7NPR - chains DB and P3 of the 27 polymer chains in the assembly; structure by electron microscopy, 3.82 A resolution.

[Chain DB]
Name: ESX-5 secretion system protein EccD5
From: Mycobacterium tuberculosis (strain ATCC 25618 / H37Rv)
UniProtKB: P9WNP9 (ECCD5_MYCTU); numbering as in UniProt (aligned over 1-503)
Sequence (503 residues; numbered 1 to 503; the number before each row is that of its first residue):
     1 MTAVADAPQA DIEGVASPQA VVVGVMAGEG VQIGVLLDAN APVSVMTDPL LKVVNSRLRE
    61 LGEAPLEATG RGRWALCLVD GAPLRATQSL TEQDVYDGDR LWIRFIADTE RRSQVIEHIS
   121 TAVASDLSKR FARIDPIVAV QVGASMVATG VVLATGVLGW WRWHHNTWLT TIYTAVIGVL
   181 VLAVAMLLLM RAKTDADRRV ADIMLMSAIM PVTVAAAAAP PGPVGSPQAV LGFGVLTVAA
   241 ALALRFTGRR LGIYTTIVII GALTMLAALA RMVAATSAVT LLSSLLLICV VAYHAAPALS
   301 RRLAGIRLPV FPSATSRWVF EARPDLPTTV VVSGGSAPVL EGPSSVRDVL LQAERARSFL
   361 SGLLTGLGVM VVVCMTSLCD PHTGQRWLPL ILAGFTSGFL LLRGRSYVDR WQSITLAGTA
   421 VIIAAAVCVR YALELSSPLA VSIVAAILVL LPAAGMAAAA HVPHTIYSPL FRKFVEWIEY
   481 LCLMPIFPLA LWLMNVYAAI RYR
Not modelled in the structure: 1-18

[Chain P3]
Name: Mycosin-5
From: Mycobacterium tuberculosis (strain ATCC 25618 / H37Rv)
Notes: EC 3.4.21.-
UniProtKB: O53945 (MYCP5_MYCTU); numbering as in UniProt (aligned over 1-585)
Sequence (585 residues; each row starts with the number of its first residue):
     1 MQRFGTGSSR SWCGRAGTAT IAAVLLASGA LTGLPPAYAI SPPTIDPGAL PPDGPPGPLA
    61 PMKQNAYCTE VGVLPGTDFQ LQPKYMEMLN LNEAWQFGRG DGVKVAVIDT GVTPHPRLPR
   121 LIPGGDYVMA GGDGLSDCDA HGTLVASMIA AVPANGAVPL PSVPRRPVTI PTTETPPPPQ
   181 TVTLSPVPPQ TVTVIPAPPP EEGVPPGAPV PGPEPPPAPG PQPPAVDRGG GTVTVPSYSG
   241 GRKIAPIDNP RNPHPSAPSP ALGPPPDAFS GIAPGVEIIS IRQSSQAFGL KDPYTGDEDP
   301 QTAQKIDNVE TMARAIVHAA NMGASVINIS DVMCMSARNV IDQRALGAAV HYAAVDKDAV
   361 IVAAAGDGSK KDCKQNPIFD PLQPDDPRAW NAVTTVVTPS WFHDYVLTVG AVDANGQPLS
   421 KMSIAGPWVS ISAPGTDVVG LSPRDDGLIN AIDGPDNSLL VPAGTSFSAA IVSGVAALVR
   481 AKFPELSAYQ IINRLIHTAR PPARGVDNQV GYGVVDPVAA LTWDVPKGPA EPPKQLSAPL
   541 VVPQPPAPRD MVPIWVAAGG LAGALLIGGA VFGTATLMRR SRKQQ
Not modelled in the structure: 1-39, 172-265, 578-585
Disulfide bonds: Cys-68/Cys-138, Cys-334/Cys-373
Swiss-Prot annotation at these positions:
  - active site (Charge relay system): Asp-109, His-141, Ser-466

[Chain DB / chain P3 interface]
Pairs across the interface (16; chain DB residue first):
  Pro-220(DB) / Val-556(P3)  hydrophobic
  Pro-221(DB) / Val-552(P3)  hydrophobic
  Pro-221(DB) / Pro-553(P3)
  Pro-227(DB) / Ala-557(P3)
  Val-230(DB) / Leu-561(P3)  hydrophobic
  Leu-231(DB) / Ala-557(P3)  hydrophobic
  Leu-231(DB) / Gly-560(P3)
  Val-238(DB) / Gly-568(P3)
  Ala-241(DB) / Phe-572(P3)
  Leu-242(DB) / Val-571(P3)  hydrophobic
  Leu-242(DB) / Phe-572(P3)  hydrophobic
  Arg-245(DB) / Phe-572(P3)
  Arg-245(DB) / Ala-575(P3)
  Phe-246(DB) / Val-571(P3)  hydrophobic
  Met-265(DB) / Leu-561(P3)  hydrophobic
  Met-272(DB) / Arg-549(P3)  hydrogen bond (backbone-side chain)
Other interface residues (no listed pair), chain DB (13 interface residues in all): Val-235
Other interface residues (no listed pair), chain P3 (14 interface residues in all): Ile-554, Ala-564, Leu-565

[In short]
13 residues of chain DB and 14 residues of chain P3 are in contact; the contacts include 1 hydrogen bond. The
hydrogen-bonded pair is Met-272(DB)/Arg-549(P3). UniProt lists 3 active-site residues on chain P3.
Here chain DB is ESX-5 secretion system protein EccD5 and chain P3 is Mycosin-5, both from Mycobacterium
tuberculosis (strain ATCC 25618 / H37Rv). Entry 7NPR (Structure of an intact ESX-5 inner membrane complex,
Composite C3 model) was determined by electron microscopy (same publication as 7NP7, 7NPU, 7NPV, 7NPS and
7NPT).
